PDB entry 5HK6 | X-ray diffraction, 5.50 A resolution (low resolution: residue-level contacts below are approximate; hydrogen-bond / salt-bridge calls are withheld) | chains C and D of the 4 polymer chains in the assembly

Chain C (and D):
Molecule: Ion transport protein
From: Alkalilimnicola ehrlichii
Notes: chain D of this document is another copy of the same molecule, construct and numbering; everything in this record applies to it too
UniProt: Q0ABW0 (Q0ABW0_ALKEH); numbering as in UniProt (aligned over 143-288)
Chain sequence (152 residues; row label = number of the first residue in the row):
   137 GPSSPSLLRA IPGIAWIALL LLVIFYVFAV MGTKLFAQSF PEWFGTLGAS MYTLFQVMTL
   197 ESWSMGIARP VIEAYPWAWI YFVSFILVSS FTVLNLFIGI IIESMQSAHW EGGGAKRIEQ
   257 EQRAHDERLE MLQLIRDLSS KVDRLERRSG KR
Unresolved in the structure: 137-152, 244-253, 287-288 (chain D: 137-152, 243-253, 287-288)
Differences from the reference sequence: expression tag (137-142); engineered mutation Gly248 (Ala in Q0ABW0), Gly249 (Glu in Q0ABW0), Gly250 (Asp in Q0ABW0)
Modified positions: Mse167, Mse187, Mse194, Mse201, Mse241, Mse267 (selenomethionine; parent Met)

Interface between chain C and chain D:
Pairs across the interface (42; chain C residue first):
  Glu178(C) with Arg205(D)
  Leu183(C) with Trp215(D)
  Gly184(C) with Trp215(D)
  Tyr188(C) with Trp199(D); Ser200(D); Ala204(D); Arg205(D)
  Thr189(C) with Arg205(D)
  Phe191(C) with Trp199(D); Leu223(D)
  Gln192(C) with Ser200(D); Mse201(D)
  Thr195(C) with Trp199(D)
  Leu196(C) with Leu196(D)
  Glu197(C) with Leu196(D); Glu197(D); Ser198(D); Trp199(D); Ser200(D); Mse201(D)
  Ser198(C) with Ser198(D); Mse201(D)
  Ile203(C) with Mse201(D)
  Phe233(C) with Phe233(D)
  Ile236(C) with Ile234(D)
  Ile237(C) with Ile234(D)
  Ser240(C) with Ile238(D)
  Mse241(C) with Mse241(D)
  Glu263(C) with His261(D); Arg264(D); Leu268(D)
  Glu266(C) with Leu268(D)
  Mse267(C) with Mse267(D); Leu268(D); Ile271(D)
  Leu270(C) with Ile271(D); Ser275(D)
  Leu274(C) with Ser275(D); Val278(D)
  Lys277(C) with Val278(D)
  Leu281(C) with Leu281(D); Glu282(D)
Interface residues without a listed pair, chain C (27 interface residues in all): Ala185, Leu232, Arg284
Interface residues without a listed pair, chain D (30 interface residues in all): Ile222, Leu230, Ile237, Ala260, Arg272, Leu274, Ser285

Summary:
Chain C and chain D form an interface of 27 and 30 residues respectively.
Both chains are Ion transport protein (Alkalilimnicola ehrlichii). Entry 5HK6 (Bacterial sodium channel neck
3G mutant, SAD) was determined by X-ray diffraction, deposited together with 5IWN, 5IWO, 5HJ8, 5HK7 and 5HKD.
